PDB entry 3GID | X-ray diffraction, 2.30 A resolution | chain A

# Chain A
Molecule: Acetyl-CoA carboxylase 2
Source organism: Homo sapiens
Notes: EC 6.4.1.2, 6.3.4.14; fragment: BC domain
UniProt: O00763 (ACACB_HUMAN); residues 238-760 here = UniProt positions 238-760
Amino-acid sequence (540 residues; each row starts with the number of its first residue):
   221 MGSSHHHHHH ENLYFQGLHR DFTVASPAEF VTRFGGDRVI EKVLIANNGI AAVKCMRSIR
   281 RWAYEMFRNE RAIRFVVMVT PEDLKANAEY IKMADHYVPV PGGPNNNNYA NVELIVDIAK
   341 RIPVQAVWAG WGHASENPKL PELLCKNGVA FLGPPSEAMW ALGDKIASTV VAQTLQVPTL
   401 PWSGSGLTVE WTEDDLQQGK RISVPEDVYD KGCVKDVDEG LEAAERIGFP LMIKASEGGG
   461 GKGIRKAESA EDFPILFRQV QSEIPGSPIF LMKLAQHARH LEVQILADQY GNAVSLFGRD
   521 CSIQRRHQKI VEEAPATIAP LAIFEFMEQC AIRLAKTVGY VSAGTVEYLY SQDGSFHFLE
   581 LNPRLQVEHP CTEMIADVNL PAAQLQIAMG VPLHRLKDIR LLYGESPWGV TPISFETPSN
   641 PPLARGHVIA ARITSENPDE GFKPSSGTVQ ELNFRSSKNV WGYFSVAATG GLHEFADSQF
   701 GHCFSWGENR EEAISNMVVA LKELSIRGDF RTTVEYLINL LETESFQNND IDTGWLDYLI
Disordered / not traced: 221-240, 411-430, 459-461, 525-526, 656-666, 688-697, 727-730, 751-760
Construct notes: expression tag (221-237)
Ligand contacts: soraphen a (S1A): I270, V273, K274, R277, S278, R281, P590, E593, M594, D597, V598, N599, P601, V648, N679, W681, F704, S705, W706
UniProt features mapped onto this chain:
  - active site: R584
  - binding site (ATP): G458 to G463
  - binding site (Mg(2+)): E567, E580, N582
  - binding site (Mn(2+)): E567, E580, N582
  - modified residue: S469 (Phosphoserine), T753 (Phosphothreonine)
  - mutagenesis: R277 (R277A: Loss of regulation of oligomerization by phosphorylation at S-222), E671 (E671A: Altered regulation of oligomerization by phosphorylation at S-222)

# Overview
Chain A binds soraphen a. Curated annotation (UniProt) lists active-site residue R584, 6 ATP-binding residues,
3 Mg2+-binding residues and 3 Mn2+-binding residues.
Chain A is Acetyl-CoA carboxylase 2 (Homo sapiens); the structure, The biotin carboxylase (BC) domain of human
Acetyl-CoA Carboxylase 2 (ACC2) in complex with Soraphen A, was determined by X-ray diffraction together with
3GLK from the same study.
